6M3L - chains A and B of the 3 polymer chains in the assembly; structure by X-ray diffraction, 2.75 A resolution.

Chain A (and B):
Protein: RE_R_Pab1 domain-containing protein
Organism: Pyrococcus abyssi (strain GE5 / Orsay)
Notes: chain B of this document is another copy of the same molecule, construct and numbering; everything in this record applies to it too
UniProtKB: G8ZFZ3 (G8ZFZ3_PYRAB); residues 8-226 here correspond to UniProt positions 5-223 (UniProt number = residue number - 3)
Chain sequence (220 residues; numbered 7 to 226; the number before each row is that of its first residue):
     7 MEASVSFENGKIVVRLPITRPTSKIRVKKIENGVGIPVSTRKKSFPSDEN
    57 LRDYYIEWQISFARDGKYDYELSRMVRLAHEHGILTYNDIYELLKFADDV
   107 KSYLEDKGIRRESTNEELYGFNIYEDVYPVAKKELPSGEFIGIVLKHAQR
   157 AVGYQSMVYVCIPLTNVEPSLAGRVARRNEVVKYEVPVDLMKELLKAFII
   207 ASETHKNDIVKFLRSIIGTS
Disordered / not traced: 7, 156-158, 224-226 (chain B: 7-26, 41-53, 173-190, 223-226)
Sequence notes: initiating methionine (7); engineered mutation F68 (Tyr65 in G8ZFZ3), A154 (Lys151 in G8ZFZ3)

Interface between chain A and chain B:
Residue-residue contacts (65; chain A residue first):
  T28(A) - R156(B)
  I42(A) - A157(B)
  F102(A) - Y125(B)  hydrophobic
  D105(A) - Y125(B)
  V106(A) - Y125(B)
  K107(A) - Y125(B)  hydrogen bond (backbone-side chain)
  S108(A) - L124(B)
  S108(A) - Y125(B)
  Y109(A) - L124(B)
  L110(A) - L124(B)
  K113(A) - E122(B)  salt bridge
  K113(A) - I129(B)
  R116(A) - E131(B)  salt bridge
  R117(A) - V136(B)
  E122(A) - K113(B)  salt bridge
  L124(A) - S108(B)
  L124(A) - L110(B)
  L124(A) - I206(B)
  Y125(A) - F102(B)  hydrophobic
  Y125(A) - D105(B)
  Y125(A) - V106(B)
  Y125(A) - K107(B)  hydrogen bond (side chain-backbone)
  Y125(A) - S108(B)
  G126(A) - K139(B)
  F127(A) - K138(B)
  F127(A) - K139(B)
  F127(A) - E199(B)
  F127(A) - I206(B)  hydrophobic
  N128(A) - V136(B)
  N128(A) - A137(B)
  N128(A) - K138(B)  hydrogen bond (backbone-backbone)
  I129(A) - K113(B)
  I129(A) - V136(B)
  I129(A) - A137(B)  hydrophobic
  Y130(A) - Y134(B)
  Y130(A) - P135(B)
  Y130(A) - V136(B)  hydrogen bond (backbone-backbone)
  E131(A) - K113(B)  salt bridge
  E131(A) - R116(B)  salt bridge
  E131(A) - V133(B)
  E131(A) - Y134(B)
  D132(A) - D132(B)
  D132(A) - V133(B)
  D132(A) - Y134(B)  hydrogen bond (backbone-backbone)
  D132(A) - V136(B)
  V133(A) - E131(B)
  V133(A) - D132(B)
  Y134(A) - E131(B)
  Y134(A) - D132(B)  hydrogen bond (backbone-backbone)
  Y134(A) - Y134(B)  hydrophobic
  P135(A) - Y130(B)
  V136(A) - R117(B)
  V136(A) - N128(B)
  V136(A) - I129(B)
  V136(A) - Y130(B)  hydrogen bond (backbone-backbone)
  V136(A) - D132(B)
  A137(A) - N128(B)
  K138(A) - N128(B)  hydrogen bond (backbone-backbone)
  K139(A) - G126(B)
  K139(A) - F127(B)
  I147(A) - F127(B)  hydrophobic
  H153(A) - V40(B)
  E199(A) - F127(B)
  I206(A) - L124(B)
  I206(A) - F127(B)  hydrophobic
Interface residues without a listed pair, chain A (38 interface residues in all): P27, V40, P43, I149, A203
Interface residues without a listed pair, chain B (38 interface residues in all): Y109, I147, I149, H153, V158, K202, A203

In short:
Chain A and chain B each contribute 38 residues to their interface, with 8 hydrogen bonds and 5 salt bridges.
Among the polar pairs are K113(A)-E122(B), R116(A)-E131(B) and E131(A)-K113(B).
Chain A and chain B are both RE_R_Pab1 domain-containing protein (Pyrococcus abyssi (strain GE5 / Orsay)); the
structure, Crystal structure of the R.PabI(Y68F-K154A)-dsDNA(nonspecific) complex, was determined by X-ray
diffraction (same publication as 6L2N and 6L2O).
